Entry 4Y8L (X-ray diffraction, 2.40 A resolution); this record covers chains O and P of the 32 polymer chains in the assembly.

== Chain O ==
Name: Proteasome subunit alpha type-2
Source organism: Saccharomyces cerevisiae S288c
Notes: EC 3.4.25.1
UniProtKB: P23639 (PSA2_YEAST); residue numbers follow UniProt; this construct covers 1-250
Sequence (250 residues; each row starts with the number of its first residue):
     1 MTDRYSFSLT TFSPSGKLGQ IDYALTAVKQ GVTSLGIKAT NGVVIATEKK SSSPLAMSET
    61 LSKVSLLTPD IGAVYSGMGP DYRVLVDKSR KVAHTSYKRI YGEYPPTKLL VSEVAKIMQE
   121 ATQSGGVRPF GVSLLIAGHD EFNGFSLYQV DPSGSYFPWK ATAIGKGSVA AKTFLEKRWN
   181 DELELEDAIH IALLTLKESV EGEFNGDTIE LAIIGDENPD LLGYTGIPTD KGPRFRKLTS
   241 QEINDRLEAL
UniProt features mapped onto this chain:
  - cross-link: Lys108 (Glycyl lysine isopeptide (Lys-Gly) (interchain with G-Cter in ubiquitin))

== Chain P ==
Name: Proteasome subunit alpha type-3
Source organism: Saccharomyces cerevisiae S288c
Notes: EC 3.4.25.1
UniProtKB: P23638 (PSA3_YEAST); residues 0-257 here correspond to UniProt positions 1-258 (UniProt number = residue number + 1)
Sequence (258 residues; each row starts with the number of its first residue; numbering starts at 0):
     0 MGSRRYDSRT TIFSPEGRLY QVEYALESIS HAGTAIGIMA SDGIVLAAER KVTSTLLEQD
    60 TSTEKLYKLN DKIAVAVAGL TADAEILINT ARIHAQNYLK TYNEDIPVEI LVRRLSDIKQ
   120 GYTQHGGLRP FGVSFIYAGY DDRYGYQLYT SNPSGNYTGW KAISVGANTS AAQTLLQMDY
   180 KDDMKVDDAI ELALKTLSKT TDSSALTYDR LEFATIRKGA NDGEVYQKIF KPQEIKDILV
   240 KTGITKKDED EEADEDMK
Unresolved in the structure: 0, 245-257
UniProt features mapped onto this chain:
  - cross-link (Glycyl lysine isopeptide (Lys-Gly)): Lys99 (interchain with G-Cter in ubiquitin), Lys198 (interchain with G-Cter in ubiquitin), Lys230 (interchain with G-Cter in ubiquitin)

== How chain O and chain P interact ==
Contacting residue pairs (57):
  Arg4(O) with Ser2(P), hydrogen bond (backbone-side chain)
  Tyr5(O) with Ser2(P); Tyr5(P)
  Ser6(O) with Gly125(P); Leu127(P)
  Phe7(O) with Ser2(P); Tyr5(P); Asp6(P); Gly126(P)
  Ser8(O) with Gly126(P), hydrogen bond (backbone-backbone); Leu127(P); Arg128(P), hydrogen bond (side chain-backbone)
  Thr10(O) with Arg128(P)
  Thr11(O) with Ser7(P); Thr9(P); Gln20(P)
  Phe12(O) with Gln20(P); Tyr23(P); Ala24(P), hydrophobic; Arg128(P); Pro129(P); Gly131(P)
  Ser13(O) with Tyr23(P)
  Pro14(O) with Tyr23(P), hydrophobic; Glu26(P)
  Ser15(O) with Glu26(P)
  Gly16(O) with Tyr23(P); Ser27(P), hydrogen bond (backbone-side chain)
  Lys38(O) with Glu57(P), salt bridge
  Ser112(O) with Glu84(P)
  Lys116(O) with Ile85(P)
  Gln119(O) with Ala81(P); Asp82(P), hydrogen bond; Ile85(P); Arg128(P)
  Thr122(O) with Arg128(P), hydrogen bond (backbone-side chain)
  Gln123(O) with Tyr121(P); Leu127(P); Arg128(P), hydrogen bond (side chain-backbone); Phe130(P)
  Ser153(O) with Ala81(P)
  Gly154(O) with Ala81(P)
  Tyr156(O) with Glu84(P), hydrogen bond
  Phe157(O) with Leu56(P), hydrophobic
  Pro158(O) with Leu56(P); Glu57(P), hydrogen bond (backbone-backbone); Thr60(P); Ser61(P)
  Trp159(O) with Ser53(P); Leu55(P); Leu56(P)
  Lys160(O) with Thr54(P); Leu55(P), hydrogen bond (backbone-backbone); Leu56(P); Glu57(P)
  Ala161(O) with Leu55(P)
  Glu176(O) with Thr54(P)
Other interface residues (no listed pair), chain O (34 interface residues in all): Leu18, Ser124, Gly125, Tyr148, Ser155, Leu175, Trp179
Other interface residues (no listed pair), chain P (32 interface residues in all): His30, Leu79, Thr80

== Overview ==
The interface between chain O and chain P involves 34 residues on one side and 32 on the other, with 10
hydrogen bonds and 1 salt bridge. Among the polar pairs are Lys38(O)-Glu57(P), Arg4(O)-Ser2(P) and
Ser8(O)-Arg128(P).
Here chain O is Proteasome subunit alpha type-2 and chain P is Proteasome subunit alpha type-3, both from
Saccharomyces cerevisiae S288c. Entry 4Y8L (Yeast 20S proteasome in complex with Ac-APLL-ep) was determined by
X-ray diffraction together with 4Y69, 4Y6A, 4Y6V, 4Y6Z, 4Y70, 4Y74 and 34 further entries from the same study.
